8UEM - chains D and F of the 6 polymer chains in the assembly; structure by electron microscopy, 1.85 A resolution.

Chain D:
Molecule: Carbon monoxide dehydrogenase (Large chain), CoxL
Source organism: Mycolicibacterium smegmatis MC2 155
UniProt: I7F6J6 (I7F6J6_MYCS2); residues 1-799 here = UniProt positions 1-799
Chain sequence (799 residues; row label = number of the first residue in the row):
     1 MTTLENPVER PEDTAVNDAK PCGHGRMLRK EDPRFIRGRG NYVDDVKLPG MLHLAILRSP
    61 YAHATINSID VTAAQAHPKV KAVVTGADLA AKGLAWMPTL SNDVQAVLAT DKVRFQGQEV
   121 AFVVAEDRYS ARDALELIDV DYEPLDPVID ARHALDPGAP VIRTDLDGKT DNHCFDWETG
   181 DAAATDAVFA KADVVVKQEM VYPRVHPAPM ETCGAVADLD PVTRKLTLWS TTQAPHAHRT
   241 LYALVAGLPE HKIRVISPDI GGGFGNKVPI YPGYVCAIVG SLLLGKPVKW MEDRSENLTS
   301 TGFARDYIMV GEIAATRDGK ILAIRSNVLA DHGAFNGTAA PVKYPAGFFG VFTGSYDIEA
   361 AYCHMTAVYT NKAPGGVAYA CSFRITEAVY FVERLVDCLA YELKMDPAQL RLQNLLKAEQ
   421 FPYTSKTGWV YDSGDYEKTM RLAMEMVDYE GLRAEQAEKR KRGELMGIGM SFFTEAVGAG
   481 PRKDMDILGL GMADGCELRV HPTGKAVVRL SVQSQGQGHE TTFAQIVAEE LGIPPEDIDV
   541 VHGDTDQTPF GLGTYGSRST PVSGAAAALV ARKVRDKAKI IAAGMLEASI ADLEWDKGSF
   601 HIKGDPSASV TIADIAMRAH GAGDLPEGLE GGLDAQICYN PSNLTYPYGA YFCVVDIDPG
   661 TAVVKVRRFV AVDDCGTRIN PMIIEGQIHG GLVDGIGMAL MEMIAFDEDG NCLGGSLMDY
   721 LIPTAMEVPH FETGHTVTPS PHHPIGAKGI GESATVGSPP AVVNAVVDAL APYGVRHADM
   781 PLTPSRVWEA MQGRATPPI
Disordered / not traced: 1-16
Metal / ion sites: cu(I)-S-mo(IV)(=o)oh cluster Cu: Cys381 (together with pterin cytosine dinucleotide)
Small-molecule neighbours:
  - cu(I)-S-mo(IV)(=o)oh cluster (CUN): Gln233, Phe264, Gly265, Val268, Val377, Ala378, Tyr379, Ala380, Cys381, Ser382, Phe383, Thr554, Tyr555, Gly556, Glu752
  - pterin cytosine dinucleotide (MCN): Gly262, Gly263, Phe264, Gly265, Tyr379, Ala380, Gln515, Gly516, Gln517, Gly518, His519, Thr522, Thr554, Tyr555, Gly556, Ser557, Arg558, Ser559, Thr560, Pro561, Cys675, Thr677, Arg678, Ile679, Asn680, Ile683, Ile684, Gln687, Ala747, Lys748, Gly749, Ile750, Gly751, Glu752
What the authors report for this chain:
  - binding site for cu(I)-S-mo(IV)(=o)oh cluster: Ala380

Chain F:
Molecule: [2Fe-2S] binding domain protein
Source organism: Mycolicibacterium smegmatis MC2 155
UniProt: A0QQG3 (A0QQG3_MYCS2); residue numbers follow UniProt; this construct covers 1-158
Chain sequence (158 residues; numbered 1 to 158; the number before each row is that of its first residue):
     1 MQVTMTVNGE AVTADVEPRM LLVHFLRDQL GLTGTHWGCD TSNCGTCVVE VDGEPVKSCT
    61 MLAAMASGHS VNTVEGMEVD GKLDPVQEGF MQCHGLQCGF CTPGMMITAR ALLRQNPDPT
   121 EEEIREAISG QICRCTGYTT IVRSVQWAAR HAREEAKA
Disordered / not traced: 154-158
Metal / ion sites: 2Fe-2S cluster Fe site 1: Cys39, Cys44, Cys47, Cys59; 2Fe-2S cluster Fe site 2: Cys98, Cys101, Cys133, Cys135
Small-molecule neighbours:
  - FAD (flavin-adenine dinucleotide): Thr41, Ser42, Asn43
  - 2Fe-2S cluster (FES), molecule 1: Trp37, Gly38, Cys39, Ser42, Asn43, Cys44, Gly45, Thr46, Cys47, Lys57, Cys59
  - 2Fe-2S cluster (FES), molecule 2: Leu96, Gln97, Cys98, Gly99, Phe100, Cys101, Thr102, Ile132, Cys133, Arg134, Cys135, Thr136
  - pterin cytosine dinucleotide (MCN): Gln97, Cys98, Cys135

Interface between chain D and chain F:
Contacting residue pairs - 119 pairs, chain D then chain F:
  Asn17(D) with Gln92(F), hydrogen bond (side chain-backbone)
  Asp18(D) with Gln92(F), hydrogen bond
  Leu28(D) with Met91(F); Gln92(F)
  Arg29(D) with His94(F); Leu96(F); Gln97(F), hydrogen bond (side chain-backbone)
  Asp32(D) with Phe90(F); Met91(F); Leu96(F)
  Pro33(D) with Met91(F)
  Phe35(D) with Leu96(F), hydrophobic; Gln97(F); Cys98(F)
  Ile36(D) with Val74(F); Leu83(F), hydrophobic; Gln87(F), hydrogen bond (backbone-side chain); Met91(F), hydrophobic; Leu96(F), hydrophobic; Met106(F)
  Arg37(D) with Val74(F); Glu78(F), salt bridge; Leu83(F); Gln87(F)
  Gly38(D) with Gly34(F); Val74(F)
  Arg39(D) with Glu75(F)
  Tyr42(D) with His36(F); Cys98(F), hydrogen bond (side chain-backbone); Gly99(F), hydrogen bond (side chain-backbone); Phe100(F), hydrogen bond (side chain-backbone)
  Asp44(D) with Arg27(F), salt bridge; Trp37(F), hydrogen bond
  Asp45(D) with Arg27(F), salt bridge; Thr33(F)
  Lys47(D) with Arg27(F); Asp28(F), salt bridge; Thr33(F)
  Arg128(D) with His24(F); Asp28(F), salt bridge
  Tyr129(D) with Arg19(F); Met20(F); Leu21(F), hydrogen bond (side chain-backbone); His24(F), hydrogen bond
  Ser130(D) with Arg19(F)
  Asp133(D) with Arg19(F), salt bridge
  Pro207(D) with Arg134(F), hydrogen bond (backbone-side chain)
  Ala208(D) with Arg134(F), hydrogen bond (backbone-side chain)
  Met210(D) with Gly38(F); Cys44(F), hydrophobic; Thr46(F); Phe100(F); Ile132(F), hydrophobic; Arg134(F)
  Glu211(D) with Phe100(F)
  Thr212(D) with Trp37(F)
  Ile260(D) with Cys98(F)
  Gly261(D) with Cys98(F); Phe100(F)
  Gly262(D) with Cys98(F), hydrogen bond (backbone-side chain)
  Phe264(D) with Arg134(F); Cys135(F), hydrophobic
  Met291(D) with Trp37(F), hydrophobic
  Glu292(D) with Trp37(F)
  Asp293(D) with Asp40(F)
  Arg294(D) with Gly38(F), hydrogen bond (side chain-backbone); Cys39(F); Asp40(F), hydrogen bond (backbone-side chain)
  Ser295(D) with Asp40(F), hydrogen bond (backbone-side chain)
  Tyr379(D) with Arg134(F)
  Gln515(D) with Cys98(F)
  Gly516(D) with Gln97(F); Cys98(F)
  Met682(D) with His94(F)
  Ile683(D) with His94(F)
  Glu685(D) with Arg143(F), salt bridge
  Gly686(D) with His94(F); Gln97(F), hydrogen bond (backbone-side chain); Cys135(F); Thr136(F)
  Gln687(D) with Gln97(F)
  His689(D) with Thr136(F); Gly137(F); Thr139(F); Arg143(F)
  Gly690(D) with Cys135(F); Thr136(F); Gly137(F)
  Val693(D) with Gly137(F)
  Asp694(D) with Arg134(F), salt bridge
  Ser716(D) with Thr41(F)
  Leu717(D) with Cys39(F), hydrophobic; Thr41(F); Asn43(F); Cys44(F), hydrophobic; Ile132(F), hydrophobic
  Met718(D) with Thr41(F); Asn43(F), hydrogen bond (backbone-side chain)
  Ile722(D) with Ile132(F), hydrophobic; Arg134(F)
  Pro723(D) with Tyr138(F), hydrogen bond (backbone-side chain)
  Thr724(D) with Ser129(F); Tyr138(F)
  Ala725(D) with Arg125(F), hydrogen bond (backbone-side chain); Ile128(F), hydrophobic; Tyr138(F), hydrophobic
  Met726(D) with Arg125(F); Glu126(F), hydrogen bond (side chain-backbone); Ser129(F)
  Val728(D) with Arg125(F), hydrogen bond (backbone-side chain); Gly137(F); Tyr138(F), hydrophobic
  Pro729(D) with Arg125(F); Thr139(F)
  His730(D) with Glu121(F), salt bridge; Arg125(F); Thr139(F)
  Phe731(D) with Gly137(F); Thr139(F), hydrogen bond (backbone-side chain)
Interface residues without a listed pair, chain D (59 interface residues in all): Lys79, Pro209
Interface residues without a listed pair, chain F (49 interface residues in all): Glu17, Cys93, Glu122, Thr140

Summary:
Chain D and chain F form an interface of 59 and 49 residues respectively, with 23 hydrogen bonds and 9 salt
bridges. Polar pairs include Arg37(D)-Glu78(F), Asp44(D)-Arg27(F) and Asp45(D)-Arg27(F). Pterin cytosine
dinucleotide is bound between chain D and chain F. Ligands of chain D: cu(I)-S-mo(IV)(=o)oh cluster. The paper
reports a binding site for cu(I)-S-mo(IV)(=o)oh cluster at Ala380(D).
Chain D is Carbon monoxide dehydrogenase (Large chain), CoxL and chain F is [2Fe-2S] binding domain protein,
both from Mycolicibacterium smegmatis MC2 155; the structure, The CryoEM structure of the high affinity Carbon
monoxide dehydrogenase from Mycobacterium smegmatis, was determined by electron microscopy (same publication
as 8UDS).
